PDB entry 6Q43 | X-ray diffraction, 1.16 A resolution | chains A and B of the 3 polymer chains in the assembly

== Chain A ==
Molecule: Leading Chain of the ABA collagen heterotrimer
Chain sequence (46 residues; row label = number of the first residue in the row):
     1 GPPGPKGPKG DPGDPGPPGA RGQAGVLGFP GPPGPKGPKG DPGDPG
Modified / non-standard residues: Leu27 (norleucine; NLE); Pro30 (4-hydroxyproline; HYP)

== Chain B ==
Molecule: Middle Chain of the ABA collagen heterotrimer
Chain sequence (47 residues; row label = number of the first residue in the row; numbering starts at 0):
     0 XGPPGPPGDK GDKGPPGPPG ARGEPGNIGF PGPPGPPGDK GDKGPPG
Modified / non-standard residues: ACE (acetyl group) at position 0; Pro24 (4-hydroxyproline; HYP); Pro30 (4-hydroxyproline; HYP)

== Chain A / chain B interface ==
Residue-residue contacts (81; chain A residue first):
  Gly1(A) with ACE_0(B); Pro2(B)
  Pro2(A) with ACE_0(B); Gly1(B); Pro2(B)
  Pro3(A) with Pro2(B)
  Gly4(A) with Pro2(B), hydrogen bond (backbone-backbone); Pro3(B); Gly4(B); Pro5(B)
  Pro5(A) with Gly4(B)
  Lys6(A) with Pro5(B); Pro6(B); Asp8(B), salt bridge
  Gly7(A) with Pro5(B), hydrogen bond (backbone-backbone); Gly7(B)
  Pro8(A) with Gly7(B)
  Lys9(A) with Asp8(B); Lys9(B); Asp11(B), salt bridge
  Gly10(A) with Asp8(B), hydrogen bond (backbone-backbone); Gly10(B)
  Asp11(A) with Gly10(B)
  Pro12(A) with Asp11(B)
  Gly13(A) with Asp11(B), hydrogen bond (backbone-backbone); Gly13(B)
  Asp14(A) with Gly13(B)
  Pro15(A) with Pro14(B)
  Gly16(A) with Pro14(B), hydrogen bond (backbone-backbone); Pro15(B); Gly16(B)
  Pro17(A) with Gly16(B)
  Pro18(A) with Pro17(B)
  Gly19(A) with Pro17(B), hydrogen bond (backbone-backbone); Gly19(B)
  Ala20(A) with Gly19(B)
  Arg21(A) with Ala20(B); Arg21(B), hydrogen bond (side chain-backbone); Glu23(B), salt bridge
  Gly22(A) with Ala20(B), hydrogen bond (backbone-backbone); Gly22(B)
  Gln23(A) with Gly22(B)
  Ala24(A) with Glu23(B)
  Gly25(A) with Glu23(B), hydrogen bond (backbone-backbone); Gly25(B)
  Val26(A) with Gly25(B)
  Leu27(A) with Asn26(B); Ile27(B); Phe29(B)
  Gly28(A) with Asn26(B), hydrogen bond (backbone-backbone); Gly28(B)
  Phe29(A) with Gly28(B)
  Pro30(A) with Phe29(B)
  Gly31(A) with Phe29(B), hydrogen bond (backbone-backbone); Pro30(B); Gly31(B); Pro32(B)
  Pro32(A) with Gly31(B)
  Pro33(A) with Pro32(B)
  Gly34(A) with Pro32(B), hydrogen bond (backbone-backbone); Gly34(B)
  Pro35(A) with Gly34(B)
  Lys36(A) with Pro35(B); Pro36(B); Asp38(B), salt bridge
  Gly37(A) with Pro35(B), hydrogen bond (backbone-backbone); Gly37(B)
  Pro38(A) with Gly37(B)
  Lys39(A) with Asp38(B); Lys39(B); Asp41(B), salt bridge
  Gly40(A) with Asp38(B), hydrogen bond (backbone-backbone); Gly40(B)
  Asp41(A) with Gly40(B)
  Pro42(A) with Asp41(B)
  Gly43(A) with Asp41(B), hydrogen bond (backbone-backbone); Gly43(B)
  Asp44(A) with Gly43(B)
  Pro45(A) with Pro44(B)
  Gly46(A) with Pro44(B), hydrogen bond (backbone-backbone); Gly46(B)
Also at the interface, not in a pair above, chain B (47 interface residues in all): Lys12, Pro18, Pro24, Pro33, Lys42, Pro45

== In short ==
46 residues of chain A face 47 of chain B across their interface; the contacts include 16 hydrogen bonds and 5
salt bridges. Among the polar pairs are Lys6(A)-Asp8(B), Lys9(A)-Asp11(B) and Arg21(A)-Glu23(B).
Chain A is Leading Chain of the ABA collagen heterotrimer and chain B is Middle Chain of the ABA collagen
heterotrimer; the structure, Atomic resolution crystal structure of an ABA collagen heterotrimer, was
determined by X-ray diffraction, deposited together with 6Q41.
